5K0T - chain A; structure by X-ray diffraction, 2.60 A resolution.

[Chain A]
Molecule: Methionine--tRNA ligase
Source organism: Brucella suis biovar 1 (strain 1330)
Notes: EC 6.1.1.10; fragment: BrabA.10201.a.A1
Reference sequence: P59078 (SYM_BRUSU); numbering as in UniProt (aligned over 1-515)
Amino-acid sequence (536 residues; row label = number of the first residue in the row; numbers below 1 keep their minus sign (Met-20 is residue -20)):
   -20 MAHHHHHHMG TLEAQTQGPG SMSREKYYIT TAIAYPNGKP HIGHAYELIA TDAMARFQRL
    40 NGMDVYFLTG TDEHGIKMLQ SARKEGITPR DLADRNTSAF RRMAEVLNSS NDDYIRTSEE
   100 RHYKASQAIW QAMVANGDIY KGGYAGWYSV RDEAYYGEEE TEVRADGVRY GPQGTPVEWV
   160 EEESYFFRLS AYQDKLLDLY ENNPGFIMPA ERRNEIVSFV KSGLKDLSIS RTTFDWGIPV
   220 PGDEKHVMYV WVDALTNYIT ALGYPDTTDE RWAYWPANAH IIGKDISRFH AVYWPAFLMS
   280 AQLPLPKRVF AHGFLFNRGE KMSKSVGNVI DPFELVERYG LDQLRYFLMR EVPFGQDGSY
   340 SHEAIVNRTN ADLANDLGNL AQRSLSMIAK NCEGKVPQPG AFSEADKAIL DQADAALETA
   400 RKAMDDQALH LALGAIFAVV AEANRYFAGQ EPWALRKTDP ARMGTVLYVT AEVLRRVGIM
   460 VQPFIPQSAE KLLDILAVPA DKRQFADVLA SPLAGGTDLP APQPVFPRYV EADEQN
Disordered / not traced: -20 to 1, 298-308, 509-515
Construct notes: initiating methionine (-20); expression tag (-19 to 0); conflict Asp70 (Glu in P59078)
Residues lining bound ligands: 415 (1-{3-[(3-chloro-5-methoxybenzyl)amino]propyl}-3-phenylurea): Ala11, Ile12, Tyr14, Asp51, His53, Gly54, Phe213, Met227, Tyr228, Val229, Trp230, Asp232, Ala233, Leu234, Asn236, Tyr237, Ile265, Phe268, His269
Swiss-Prot annotation at these positions:
  - motif: Ala13 to His23 ('HIGH' region), Lys300 to Ser304 ('KMSKS' region)
  - binding site (ATP): Lys303
From the paper describing this entry:
  - conformationally variable residues (side-chain flip): Tyr14, Trp230
  - binding site for 415: Asp51

[Overview]
Chain A binds compound 415. UniProt lists ATP-binding residue Lys303. The paper reports a binding site for 415
at Asp51; conformational variability at Tyr14 and Trp230.
Chain A is Methionine--tRNA ligase (Brucella suis biovar 1 (strain 1330)); the structure, Crystal structure of
methionyl-tRNA synthetase MetRS from Brucella melitensis in complex with inhibitor Chem 1415, was determined
by X-ray diffraction (same publication as 5K0S, 4PY2 and 4DLP).
